Entry 6Y30 (X-ray diffraction, 2.65 A resolution); this record covers chain A.

[Chain A]
Name: Signal recognition particle 54 kDa protein
From: Homo sapiens
UniProtKB: P61011 (SRP54_HUMAN); residue numbers follow UniProt; this construct covers 1-296
Amino-acid sequence (303 residues; row label = number of the first residue in the row; numbers below 1 keep their minus sign (Met-6 is residue -6)):
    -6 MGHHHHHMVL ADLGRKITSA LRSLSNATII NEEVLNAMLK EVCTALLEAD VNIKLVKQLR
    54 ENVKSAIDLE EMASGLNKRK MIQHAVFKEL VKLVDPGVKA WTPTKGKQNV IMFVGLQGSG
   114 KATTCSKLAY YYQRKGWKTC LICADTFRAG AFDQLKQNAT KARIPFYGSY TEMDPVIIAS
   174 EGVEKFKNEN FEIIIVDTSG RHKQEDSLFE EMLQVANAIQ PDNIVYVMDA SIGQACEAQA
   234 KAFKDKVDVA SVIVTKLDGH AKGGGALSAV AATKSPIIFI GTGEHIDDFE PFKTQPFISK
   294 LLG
Unresolved in the structure: -6 to -3, 296
Sequence notes: initiating methionine (-6); expression tag (-5 to 0); engineered mutation Ala115 (Thr in P61011)
UniProt features mapped onto this chain:
  - binding site (GTP): Asp190 to Arg194, Thr248 to Asp251
  - natural variant: Gly113 (G113R: In SCN8), Ala115 (T115A: In SCN8; this construct carries the variant), Thr117 (deletion: In SCN8), Cys118 (C118Y: In SCN8), Cys136 (C136Y: In SCN8), Ala223 (A223D: In SCN8), Gly226 (G226E: In SCN8), Gly274 (G274D: In SCN8)

[Summary]
UniProt lists 9 GTP-binding residues.
Chain A is Signal recognition particle 54 kDa protein (Homo sapiens); the structure, NG domain of human SRP54
T115A mutant, was determined by X-ray diffraction (same publication as 6Y2Z, 6Y31 and 6Y32).
